PDB entry 8OOA | electron microscopy, 3.18 A resolution | chains L and P of the 8 polymer chains in the assembly

Chain L:
Molecule: DNA Strand 2
Sequence (226 nucleotides; row label = number of the first residue in the row; numbers below 1 keep their minus sign (DC-152 is residue -152)):
  -152 CGGTACCCGG GGATCCTCTA GAGTGGGAGC TCGGAACACT ATCCGACTGG CACCGGCAAG
   -92 GTCGCTGTTC AATACATGCA CAGGATGTAT ATATCTGACA CGTGCCTGGA GACTAGGGAG
   -32 TAATCCCCTT GGCGGTTAAA ACGCGGGGGA CAGCGCGTAC GTGCGTTTAA GCGGTGCTAG
    28 AGCTTGCTAC GACCAATTGA GCGGCCTCGG CACCGGGATT CTCCAG
Unresolved in the structure: -152 to -30, 73

Chain P:
Molecule: Histone H2B
Organism: Homo sapiens
UniProt: P62807 (H2B1C_HUMAN); residues -2 to 122 here correspond to UniProt positions 2-126 (UniProt number = residue number + 4)
Sequence (125 residues; numbered -2 to 122; the number before each row is that of its first residue; numbers below 1 keep their minus sign (Pro-2 is residue -2)):
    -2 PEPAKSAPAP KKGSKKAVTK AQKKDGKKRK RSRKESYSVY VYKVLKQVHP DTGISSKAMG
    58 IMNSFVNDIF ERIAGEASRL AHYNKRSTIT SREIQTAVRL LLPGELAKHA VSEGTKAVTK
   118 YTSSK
Unresolved in the structure: -2 to 29
UniProt features mapped onto this chain:
  - modified residue: Pro-2 (N-acetylproline), Glu-1 (ADP-ribosyl glutamic acid), Lys2 (N6-(2-hydroxyisobutyryl)lysine), Ser3 (ADP-ribosylserine), Lys8 (N6-(beta-hydroxybutyryl)lysine), Lys9 (N6-(2-hydroxyisobutyryl)lysine), Ser11 (Phosphoserine), Lys12 (N6-acetyllysine), Lys13 (N6-(beta-hydroxybutyryl)lysine), Lys17 (N6-(2-hydroxyisobutyryl)lysine), Lys20 (N6-(2-hydroxyisobutyryl)lysine), Lys21 (N6-(2-hydroxyisobutyryl)lysine), Lys31 (N6-(2-hydroxyisobutyryl)lysine), Glu32 (PolyADP-ribosyl glutamic acid), Ser33 (Phosphoserine), Lys40 (N6-(2-hydroxyisobutyryl)lysine), Lys43 (N6-(2-hydroxyisobutyryl)lysine), Lys54 (N6,N6-dimethyllysine), Arg76 (Dimethylated arginine), Lys82 (N6,N6,N6-trimethyllysine) and 6 more in UniProt
  - glycosylation: Ser109 (O-linked (GlcNAc) serine)
  - cross-link (Glycyl lysine isopeptide (Lys-Gly)): Lys2 (interchain with G-Cter in SUMO2), Lys17 (interchain with G-Cter in SUMO2), Lys31 (interchain with G-Cter in ubiquitin), Lys117 (interchain with G-Cter in ubiquitin)

Chain L / chain P interface:
Pairs across the interface - 8 pairs, chain L then chain P:
  DG48(L) - Tyr37(P)  hydrogen bond to the phosphate
  DG48(L) - Lys40(P)  salt bridge to the phosphate
  DC49(L) - Arg30(P)  sugar contact
  DC49(L) - Lys31(P)  sugar contact
  DC49(L) - Ser33(P)  phosphate contact
  DC49(L) - Val36(P)  phosphate contact
  DG50(L) - Arg30(P)  phosphate contact
  DG50(L) - Lys31(P)  hydrogen bond to the phosphate
Interface residues without a listed pair, chain L (4 interface residues in all): DG38
Interface residues without a listed pair, chain P (8 interface residues in all): Glu32, Thr85

Overview:
4 residues of chain L and 8 residues of chain P are in contact, with 2 hydrogen bonds and 1 salt bridge. Among
the polar pairs are DG48(L)-Tyr37(P), DG50(L)-Lys31(P) and DG48(L)-Lys40(P).
Here chain L is DNA Strand 2 and chain P is Histone H2B (Homo sapiens). Entry 8OOA (CryoEM Structure INO80core
Hexasome complex Hexasome refinement state1) was determined by electron microscopy together with 8OO7, 8OO9,
8OOC, 8OOF, 8OOP, 8OOR, 8OOS and 8OOT from the same study.
